PDB entry 3A2X | X-ray diffraction, 1.90 A resolution | chains A and J of the 10 polymer chains in the assembly

Chain A (and J):
Protein: Probable peroxiredoxin
Organism: Aeropyrum pernix
Notes: EC 1.11.1.15; chain J of this document is another copy of the same molecule, construct and numbering; everything in this record applies to it too
Reference sequence: Q9Y9L0 (TDXH_AERPE); numbering as in UniProt (aligned over 2-250)
Chain sequence (249 residues; each row starts with the number of its first residue):
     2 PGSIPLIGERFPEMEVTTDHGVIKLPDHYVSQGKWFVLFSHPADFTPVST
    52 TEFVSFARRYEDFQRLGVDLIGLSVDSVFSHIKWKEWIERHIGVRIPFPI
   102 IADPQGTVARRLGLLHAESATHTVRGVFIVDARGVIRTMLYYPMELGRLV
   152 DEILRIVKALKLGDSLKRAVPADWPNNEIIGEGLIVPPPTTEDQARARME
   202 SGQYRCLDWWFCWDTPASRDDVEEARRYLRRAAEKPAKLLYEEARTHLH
Unresolved in the structure: 245-250
Sequence notes: engineered mutation Ser50 (Cys in Q9Y9L0)
Swiss-Prot annotation at these positions:
  - binding site (substrate): Arg126

Interface between chain A and chain J:
Residue-residue contacts (36):
  Ala44(A) - Phe80(J)  hydrophobic
  Asp45(A) - Phe80(J)
  Phe46(A) - Phe80(J)
  Phe46(A) - Lys84(J)
  Thr47(A) - Phe80(J)
  Val76(A) - Pro105(J)  hydrophobic
  Val76(A) - Gln106(J)
  Asp77(A) - Asp77(J)
  Asp77(A) - Ser78(J)
  Asp77(A) - Ser81(J)
  Ser78(A) - Asp77(J)  hydrogen bond
  Ser78(A) - His123(J)
  Phe80(A) - Ala44(J)  hydrophobic
  Phe80(A) - Asp45(J)
  Phe80(A) - Phe46(J)
  Phe80(A) - Thr47(J)
  Ser81(A) - Asp77(J)
  Ser81(A) - Ser81(J)  hydrogen bond
  Lys84(A) - Phe46(J)
  Pro105(A) - Val76(J)  hydrophobic
  Pro105(A) - Thr122(J)
  Pro105(A) - His123(J)
  Gln106(A) - Val76(J)
  Gln106(A) - Gln106(J)
  Gln106(A) - Gly107(J)
  Gln106(A) - Arg111(J)  hydrogen bond
  Gln106(A) - Leu116(J)
  Gln106(A) - Ala121(J)
  Gln106(A) - Thr122(J)  hydrogen bond (side chain-backbone)
  Gly107(A) - Gln106(J)
  Arg111(A) - Gln106(J)  hydrogen bond
  Leu116(A) - Gln106(J)
  Ala121(A) - Gln106(J)
  Thr122(A) - Gln106(J)  hydrogen bond (backbone-side chain)
  His123(A) - Ser78(J)
  His123(A) - Pro105(J)
Interface residues without a listed pair, chain A (19 interface residues in all): Trp88
Interface residues without a listed pair, chain J (19 interface residues in all): Trp88

In short:
Chain A and chain J each contribute 19 residues to their interface, with 6 hydrogen bonds. Polar pairs include
Ser78(A)-Asp77(J), Ser81(A)-Ser81(J) and Gln106(A)-Arg111(J). Curated annotation (UniProt) lists
substrate-binding residue Arg126(A) on chain A.
Chain A and chain J are both Probable peroxiredoxin (Aeropyrum pernix); the structure, Peroxiredoxin (C50S)
from Aeropyrum pernix K1 (acetate-bound form), was determined by X-ray diffraction together with 3A2V, 3A2W
and 3A5W from the same study.
